Entry 9B6S (electron microscopy, 3.47 A resolution); this record covers chains C and l of the 11 polymer chains in the assembly.

Chain C:
Molecule: Capsid protein VP1
From: Adeno-associated virus
UniProtKB: Q6JC22 (Q6JC22_9VIRU); residue numbers follow UniProt; this construct covers 203-736
Chain sequence (534 residues; each row starts with the number of its first residue):
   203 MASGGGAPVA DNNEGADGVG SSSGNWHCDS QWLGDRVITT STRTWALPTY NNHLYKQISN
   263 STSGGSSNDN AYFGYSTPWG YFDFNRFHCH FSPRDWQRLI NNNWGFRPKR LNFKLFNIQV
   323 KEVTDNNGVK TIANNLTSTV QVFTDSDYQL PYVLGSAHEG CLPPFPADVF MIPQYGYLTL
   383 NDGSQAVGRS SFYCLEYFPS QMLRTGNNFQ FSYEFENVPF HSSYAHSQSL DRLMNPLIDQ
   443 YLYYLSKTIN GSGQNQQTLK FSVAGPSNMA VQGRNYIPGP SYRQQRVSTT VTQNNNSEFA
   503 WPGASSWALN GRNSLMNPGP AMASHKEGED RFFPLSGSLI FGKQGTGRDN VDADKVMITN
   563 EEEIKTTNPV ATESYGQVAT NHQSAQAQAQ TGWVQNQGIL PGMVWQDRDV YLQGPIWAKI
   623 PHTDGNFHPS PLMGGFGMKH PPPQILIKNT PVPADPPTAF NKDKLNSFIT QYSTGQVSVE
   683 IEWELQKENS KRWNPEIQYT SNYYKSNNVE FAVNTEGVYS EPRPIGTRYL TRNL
Disordered / not traced: 203-218, 435-477, 581-593
What the authors report for this chain:
  - mutagenesis - Q588R: abolished binding to Fab1-1

Chain l:
Molecule: Fab1-6 light chain
From: Homo sapiens
Chain sequence (107 residues; numbered 23 to 129; the number before each row is that of its first residue):
    23 VLTQPPSASG TPGQTVTISC SGSSSNVGSH SVNWYQHLPG TAPKLLIYSN HRRPSGVPDR
    83 FSGSKSDTSA SLAISGIQSE DEADYYCATW DGRLNVLFGG GTKLTVL
Disulfide bonds: Cys42-Cys109

How chain C and chain l interact:
Residue-residue contacts (5):
  Pro659(C) with Arg115(l); Leu116(l), hydrophobic
  Asn663(C) with His52(l), hydrogen bond
  Asp665(C) with Ser51(l)
  Ser669(C) with Arg115(l), hydrogen bond
Other interface residues (no listed pair), chain C (5 interface residues in all): Thr660

Summary:
5 residues of chain C face 4 of chain l across their interface, with 2 hydrogen bonds. Polar pairs include
Asn663(C)-His52(l) and Ser669(C)-Arg115(l). From the paper: Q588R of chain C abolishes binding to Fab1-1.
Chain C is Capsid protein VP1 (Adeno-associated virus) and chain l is Fab1-6 light chain (Homo sapiens); the
structure, Fab1-6 in complex with the capsid of Adeno-associated virus type 9, was determined by electron
microscopy (same publication as 9B6N, 9B6O, 9B6Q, 9B6R, 9B6T, 9B7K and 9 further entries).
